Entry 1XS6 (X-ray diffraction, 2.00 A resolution); this record covers chains B and C of the 3 polymer chains in the assembly.

# Chain B (and C)
Molecule: Deoxycytidine triphosphate deaminase
From: Escherichia coli
Notes: EC 3.5.4.13; chain C of this document is another copy of the same molecule, construct and numbering; everything in this record applies to it too
UniProt: P28248 (DCD_ECOLI); numbering as in UniProt (aligned over 1-193)
Sequence (193 residues; each row starts with the number of its first residue):
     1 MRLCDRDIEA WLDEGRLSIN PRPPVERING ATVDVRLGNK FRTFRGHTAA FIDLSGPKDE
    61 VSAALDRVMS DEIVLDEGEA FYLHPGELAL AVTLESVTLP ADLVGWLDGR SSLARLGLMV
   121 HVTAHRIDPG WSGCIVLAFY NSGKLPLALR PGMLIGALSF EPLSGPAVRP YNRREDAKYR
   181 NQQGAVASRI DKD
Differences from the reference sequence: engineered mutation Ala-138 (Glu in P28248)
Ligand contacts:
  - deoxyuridine-5'-triphosphate (DUT), molecule 1: Leu-107, His-121, Ala-124, His-125, Arg-126, Ile-127, Asp-128, Trp-131, Ile-135, Val-136, Tyr-171, Arg-174, Asp-176, Ala-177, Lys-178, Tyr-179, Gln-182, Asp-193
  - deoxyuridine-5'-triphosphate (DUT), molecule 2: Gly-109, Arg-110, Ser-111, Ser-112, Arg-115

# Chain B / chain C interface
Residue-residue contacts (98):
  Met-1(B) / Met-1(C)
  Met-1(B) / Glu-161(C)  hydrogen bond (backbone-side chain)
  Met-1(B) / Pro-162(C)
  Met-1(B) / Leu-163(C)
  Met-1(B) / Ser-164(C)
  Arg-2(B) / Arg-2(C)
  Arg-2(B) / Trp-106(C)
  Arg-2(B) / Glu-161(C)  salt bridge
  Arg-2(B) / Pro-162(C)
  Arg-2(B) / Leu-163(C)
  Arg-2(B) / Ser-164(C)  hydrogen bond (backbone-backbone)
  Leu-3(B) / Ser-164(C)
  Cys-4(B) / Ser-164(C)  hydrogen bond (backbone-side chain)
  Cys-4(B) / Gly-165(C)
  Cys-4(B) / Pro-166(C)
  Asp-5(B) / Ala-167(C)
  Asp-5(B) / Val-168(C)  hydrogen bond (side chain-backbone)
  Asp-5(B) / Arg-169(C)  hydrogen bond (side chain-backbone)
  Arg-6(B) / Gly-165(C)
  Arg-6(B) / Pro-166(C)  hydrogen bond (side chain-backbone)
  Arg-6(B) / Val-168(C)
  Asp-7(B) / Ser-164(C)  hydrogen bond
  Asp-7(B) / Gly-165(C)
  Glu-9(B) / Arg-169(C)  salt bridge
  Val-25(B) / Arg-169(C)
  Arg-27(B) / Arg-174(C)
  Arg-27(B) / Asp-176(C)  salt bridge
  Ile-28(B) / Arg-169(C)  hydrogen bond (backbone-side chain)
  Asn-29(B) / Arg-169(C)
  Asn-29(B) / Arg-174(C)
  Gly-30(B) / Pro-129(C)
  Gly-30(B) / Ala-167(C)
  Gly-30(B) / Arg-169(C)  hydrogen bond (backbone-backbone)
  Ala-31(B) / Leu-163(C)  hydrophobic
  Thr-32(B) / Arg-126(C)
  Asp-108(B) / Trp-106(C)
  Asp-108(B) / Arg-126(C)  salt bridge
  Gly-109(B) / Thr-123(C)  hydrogen bond (backbone-backbone)
  Arg-110(B) / Thr-123(C)
  Arg-110(B) / Ala-124(C)
  Arg-110(B) / Lys-178(C)
  Arg-110(B) / Ile-190(C)
  Arg-110(B) / Asp-193(C)  salt bridge
  Ser-111(B) / Ala-124(C)
  Ser-112(B) / Lys-178(C)
  Ser-112(B) / Tyr-179(C)  hydrogen bond
  Ser-112(B) / Ser-188(C)  hydrogen bond (backbone-side chain)
  Ser-112(B) / Ile-190(C)
  Leu-113(B) / Leu-54(C)  hydrophobic
  Leu-113(B) / Ile-190(C)  hydrophobic
  Ala-114(B) / Val-122(C)
  Ala-114(B) / Ala-124(C)  hydrophobic
  Ala-114(B) / Ala-138(C)
  Arg-115(B) / Phe-44(C)
  Arg-115(B) / Leu-90(C)
  Arg-115(B) / Val-136(C)
  Arg-115(B) / Tyr-179(C)
  Arg-115(B) / Gln-182(C)  hydrogen bond
  Arg-115(B) / Val-186(C)  hydrogen bond (side chain-backbone)
  Arg-115(B) / Ala-187(C)
  Arg-115(B) / Ser-188(C)
  Leu-116(B) / Ile-52(C)  hydrophobic
  Leu-116(B) / Leu-54(C)  hydrophobic
  Leu-116(B) / Leu-88(C)
  Leu-116(B) / Ser-188(C)
  Gly-117(B) / Leu-88(C)
  Gly-117(B) / Val-122(C)
  Leu-118(B) / Val-122(C)
  Leu-118(B) / Thr-123(C)
  Met-119(B) / Met-119(C)  hydrophobic
  Met-119(B) / Val-122(C)  hydrophobic
  Met-119(B) / Thr-123(C)
  Val-120(B) / Thr-123(C)  hydrogen bond (backbone-side chain)
  His-121(B) / Thr-123(C)
  Ser-142(B) / Leu-88(C)
  Ser-142(B) / Tyr-140(C)
  Gly-143(B) / Leu-88(C)
  Lys-144(B) / Phe-44(C)
  Lys-144(B) / Glu-87(C)  salt bridge
  Leu-145(B) / Gly-46(C)
  Leu-145(B) / Ala-49(C)
  Leu-145(B) / Ala-50(C)
  Leu-145(B) / Phe-51(C)
  Leu-145(B) / Val-68(C)  hydrophobic
  Pro-146(B) / Ala-50(C)
  Pro-146(B) / Phe-51(C)
  Pro-146(B) / Ile-52(C)  hydrogen bond (backbone-backbone)
  Leu-147(B) / Ile-52(C)
  Ala-148(B) / Phe-51(C)  hydrophobic
  Ala-148(B) / Ile-52(C)  hydrogen bond (backbone-backbone)
  Ala-148(B) / Asp-53(C)
  Ala-148(B) / Leu-54(C)
  Leu-149(B) / Leu-54(C)  hydrophobic
  Arg-150(B) / Asp-53(C)  salt bridge
  Met-153(B) / Leu-54(C)  hydrophobic
  Met-153(B) / Ser-55(C)
  Ala-157(B) / Arg-126(C)
  Glu-161(B) / Glu-161(C)
Other interface residues (no listed pair), chain B (45 interface residues in all): Tyr-82, Tyr-140, Leu-154, Ser-159
Other interface residues (no listed pair), chain C (48 interface residues in all): Leu-65, Val-104, His-125, Arg-189

# In short
The interface between chain B and chain C involves 45 residues on one side and 48 on the other, with 17
hydrogen bonds and 7 salt bridges. Polar contacts include Arg-2(B)/Glu-161(C), Glu-9(B)/Arg-169(C) and
Arg-27(B)/Asp-176(C). Bound to chain B: deoxyuridine-5'-triphosphate.
Chain B and chain C are both Deoxycytidine triphosphate deaminase (Escherichia coli); the structure, dCTP
deaminase from Escherichia coli. E138A mutant enzyme in complex with dUTP, was determined by X-ray
diffraction, deposited together with 1XS1 and 1XS4.
